PDB entry 6GEJ | electron microscopy, 3.60 A resolution | chains F and J of the 20 polymer chains in the assembly

[Chain F]
Name: Histone H2A.1
Organism: Saccharomyces cerevisiae (strain ATCC 204508 / S288c)
Reference sequence: P04911 (H2A1_YEAST); residues 0-131 here correspond to UniProt positions 1-132 (UniProt number = residue number + 1)
Amino-acid sequence (132 residues; each row starts with the number of its first residue; numbering starts at 0):
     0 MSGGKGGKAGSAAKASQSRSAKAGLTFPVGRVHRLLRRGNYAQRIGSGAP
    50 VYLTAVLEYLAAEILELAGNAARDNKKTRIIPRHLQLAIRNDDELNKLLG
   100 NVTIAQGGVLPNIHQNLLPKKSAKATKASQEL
Disordered / not traced: 0-16, 118-131
Curated features (UniProtKB/Swiss-Prot):
  - motif: Ser128, Gln129 ([ST]-Q motif)
  - site: Lys119 (Not ubiquitinated)
  - modified residue: Ser1 (N-acetylserine), Lys4 (N6-acetyllysine), Lys7 (N6-acetyllysine), Lys13 (N6-succinyllysine), Lys21 (N6-succinyllysine), Gln105 (N5-methylglutamine), Lys119 (N6-malonyllysine), Ser128 (Phosphoserine)
  - cross-link: Lys126 (Glycyl lysine isopeptide (Lys-Gly) (interchain with G-Cter in SUMO))

[Chain J]
Molecule: 154-nt DNA strand
Organism: synthetic construct
Sequence (154 nucleotides; row label = number of the first residue in the row; numbers below 1 keep their minus sign (DT-76 is residue -76)):
   -76 TGCACAGGATGTATATATCTGACACGTGCCTGGAGACTAGGGAGTAATCC
   -26 CCTTGGCGGTTAAAACGCGGGGGACAGCGCGTACGTGCGTTTAAGCGGTG
    24 CTAGAGCTGTCTACGACCAATTGAGCGGCCTCGGCACCGGGATTCTCCAG
    74 GGCG

[How chain F and chain J interact]
Residue-residue contacts - 10 pairs, chain F then chain J:
  Ser17(F) with DG-44(J), phosphate contact
  Arg18(F) with DG-44(J), salt bridge to the phosphate
  Gly29(F) with DG-45(J), phosphate contact; DG-44(J), phosphate contact
  Arg30(F) with DT-46(J), hydrogen bond to the phosphate; DG-45(J), salt bridge to the phosphate
  Arg33(F) with DG-45(J), salt bridge to the phosphate
  Arg43(F) with DG-36(J), sugar contact
  Arg78(F) with DA-55(J), phosphate contact; DC-54(J), salt bridge to the phosphate
Interface residues without a listed pair, chain F (9 interface residues in all): Lys21, Val28
Interface residues without a listed pair, chain J (7 interface residues in all): DA-43

[Summary]
Chain F and chain J form an interface of 9 and 7 residues respectively; the contacts include 1 hydrogen bond
and 4 salt bridges. Polar contacts include Arg30(F)-DT-46(J), Arg18(F)-DG-44(J) and Arg30(F)-DG-45(J).
Chain F is Histone H2A.1 (Saccharomyces cerevisiae (strain ATCC 204508 / S288c)) and chain J is a 154-nt DNA
strand (synthetic construct); the structure, Chromatin remodeller-nucleosome complex at 3.6 A resolution, was
determined by electron microscopy together with 6GEN from the same study.
